PDB entry 5VNB | X-ray diffraction, 2.40 A resolution | chain A

[Chain A]
Name: YEATS domain-containing protein 4
Source organism: Homo sapiens
UniProt: O95619 (YETS4_HUMAN); residues 1-148 here = UniProt positions 1-148
Sequence (148 residues; numbered 1 to 148; the number before each row is that of its first residue):
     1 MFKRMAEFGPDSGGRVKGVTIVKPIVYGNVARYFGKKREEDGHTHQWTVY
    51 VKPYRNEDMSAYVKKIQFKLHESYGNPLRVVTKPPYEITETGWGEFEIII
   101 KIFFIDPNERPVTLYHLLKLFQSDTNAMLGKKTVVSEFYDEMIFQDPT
Unresolved in the structure: 1-18, 148
From the paper describing this entry:
  - mutagenesis - W93A: abolished binding to H3K23acK27ac peptide

[In short]
From the paper: W93A abolishes binding to H3K23acK27ac peptide.
Chain A is YEATS domain-containing protein 4 (Homo sapiens); the structure, YEATS in complex with histone H3,
was determined by X-ray diffraction together with 5VNA from the same study.
